PDB entry 3AKQ | X-ray diffraction, 0.97 A resolution | chain A

== Chain A ==
Molecule: xylanase
Source organism: Trichoderma longibrachiatum
Notes: EC 3.2.1.8
Amino-acid sequence (190 residues; each row starts with the number of its first residue):
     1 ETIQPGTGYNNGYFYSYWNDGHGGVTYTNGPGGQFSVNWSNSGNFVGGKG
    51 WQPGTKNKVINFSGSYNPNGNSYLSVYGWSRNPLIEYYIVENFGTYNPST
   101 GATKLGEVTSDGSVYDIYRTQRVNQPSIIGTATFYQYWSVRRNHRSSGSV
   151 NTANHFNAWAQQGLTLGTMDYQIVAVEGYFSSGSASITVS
Modified residues: E1 (pyroglutamic acid; PCA)
Metal / ion sites: Zn2+ near H144 (its only coordinating residue here)

== In short ==
Chain A is xylanase (Trichoderma longibrachiatum); the structure, Crystal structure of xylanase from
Trichoderma longibrachiatum, was determined by X-ray diffraction together with 3AKP, 3AKR, 3AKS and 3AKT from
the same study.
